7K7E - chains A and B; structure by X-ray diffraction, 2.30 A resolution.

Chain A (and B):
Protein: Diphtheria toxin
Organism: Corynebacterium diphtheriae
Notes: fragment: Full Length; chain B of this document is another copy of the same molecule, construct and numbering; everything in this record applies to it too
UniProtKB: Q5PY51 (Q5PY51_CORDP); residues 0-535 here correspond to UniProt positions 1-536 (UniProt number = residue number + 1)
Amino-acid sequence (538 residues; each row starts with the number of its first residue; numbering starts at 0):
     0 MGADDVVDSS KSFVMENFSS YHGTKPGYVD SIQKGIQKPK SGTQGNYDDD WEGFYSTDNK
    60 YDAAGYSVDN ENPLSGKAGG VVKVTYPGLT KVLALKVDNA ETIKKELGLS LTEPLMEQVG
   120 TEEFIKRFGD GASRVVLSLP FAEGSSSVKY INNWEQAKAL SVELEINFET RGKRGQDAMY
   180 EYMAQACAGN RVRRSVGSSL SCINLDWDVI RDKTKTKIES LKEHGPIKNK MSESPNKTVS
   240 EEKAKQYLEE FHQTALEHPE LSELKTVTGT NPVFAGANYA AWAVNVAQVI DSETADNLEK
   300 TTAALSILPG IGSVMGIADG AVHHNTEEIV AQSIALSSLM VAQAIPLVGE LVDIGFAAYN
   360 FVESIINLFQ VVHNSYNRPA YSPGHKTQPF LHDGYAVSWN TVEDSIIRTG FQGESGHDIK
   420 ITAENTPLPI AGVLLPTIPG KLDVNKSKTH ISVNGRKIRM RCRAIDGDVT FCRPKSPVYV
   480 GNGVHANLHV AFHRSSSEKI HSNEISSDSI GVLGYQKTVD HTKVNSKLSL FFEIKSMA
Not modelled in the structure: 0-4, 40-46, 188-199, 517-520, 537 (chain B: 0-3, 40-46, 188-199, 352-353, 517-521, 537)
Cystine bridges: Cys186-Cys201, Cys461-Cys471
Sequence notes: engineered mutation Glu51 (Lys52 in Q5PY51), Lys148 (Glu149 in Q5PY51); cloning artifact (536-537)

How chain A and chain B interact:
Contacting residue pairs (122; chain A residue first):
  Asp47(A) with Asn444(B)
  Trp50(A) with Lys447(B)
  Tyr65(A) with Lys456(B)
  Pro72(A) with Lys474(B)
  Leu73(A) with Lys474(B)
  Asp97(A) with Lys447(B), salt bridge
  Asn98(A) with Glu413(B), hydrogen bond (side chain-backbone)
  Phe140(A) with Lys456(B), hydrogen bond (backbone-side chain)
  Ala141(A) with Ser451(B)
  Glu142(A) with Ser451(B), hydrogen bond (backbone-side chain); Gly454(B); His484(B), salt bridge; Asn486(B)
  Gly143(A) with Asn453(B); Gly454(B)
  Ser144(A) with Gly454(B)
  Lys148(A) with Lys456(B)
  Tyr179(A) with Arg455(B), hydrogen bond
  Val272(A) with Thr425(B)
  Val288(A) with Gln515(B)
  Ser305(A) with Pro428(B); Tyr478(B)
  Ile306(A) with Pro428(B); Ala430(B), hydrophobic; Tyr514(B); Gln515(B), hydrogen bond (backbone-backbone)
  Leu307(A) with Pro428(B)
  Pro308(A) with Tyr514(B), hydrophobic; Gln515(B)
  Ile310(A) with Tyr478(B)
  Gly311(A) with Pro426(B)
  Ile316(A) with Thr425(B)
  Ala317(A) with Asn424(B)
  Asp318(A) with Asn424(B), hydrogen bond (backbone-side chain); Asn481(B)
  Gly319(A) with Asn481(B)
  Leu367(A) with Pro476(B), hydrophobic; Tyr478(B)
  Val370(A) with Pro476(B)
  Val371(A) with Tyr478(B), hydrophobic
  Asn373(A) with Arg455(B)
  Ser374(A) with Val452(B); Asn453(B), hydrogen bond (backbone-side chain); Val483(B)
  Tyr375(A) with Asn481(B), hydrogen bond (side chain-backbone); Val483(B), hydrophobic
  Arg377(A) with Asn453(B), hydrogen bond (side chain-backbone); Gly454(B); Arg455(B)
  Pro378(A) with Asn453(B)
  Ala379(A) with Asn453(B); Gly482(B)
  Pro382(A) with Asn481(B); Gly482(B)
  Thr386(A) with Lys419(B), hydrogen bond
  Gln387(A) with His484(B), hydrogen bond
  Leu390(A) with Ala395(B), hydrophobic; Ala422(B)
  Ala395(A) with Leu390(B), hydrophobic
  Glu413(A) with Asn98(B), hydrogen bond (backbone-side chain)
  Lys419(A) with Thr386(B), hydrogen bond
  Thr421(A) with Pro388(B)
  Ala422(A) with Leu390(B)
  Glu423(A) with Leu390(B)
  Asn424(A) with Ala317(B); Asp318(B), hydrogen bond (side chain-backbone)
  Thr425(A) with Val272(B); Ile316(B)
  Pro426(A) with Gly311(B); Ile316(B)
  Pro428(A) with Ser305(B); Ile306(B); Leu307(B)
  Ala430(A) with Ile306(B), hydrophobic
  Asn444(A) with Asp47(B), hydrogen bond
  Lys447(A) with Asp47(B), salt bridge; Trp50(B); Asp97(B), salt bridge
  Ser451(A) with Ala141(B); Glu142(B), hydrogen bond (side chain-backbone)
  Val452(A) with Ser374(B)
  Asn453(A) with Gly143(B); Ser374(B), hydrogen bond (side chain-backbone); Arg377(B), hydrogen bond (backbone-side chain); Ala379(B)
  Gly454(A) with Ala141(B); Glu142(B); Gly143(B); Ser144(B); Arg377(B)
  Arg455(A) with Tyr179(B), hydrogen bond; Arg377(B)
  Lys456(A) with Tyr65(B); Phe140(B), hydrogen bond (side chain-backbone); Lys148(B)
  Lys474(A) with Asn69(B), hydrogen bond; Pro72(B); Leu73(B)
  Ser475(A) with Leu73(B)
  Pro476(A) with Leu73(B); Leu367(B), hydrophobic; Val370(B)
  Tyr478(A) with Ser305(B); Ile310(B); Leu367(B); Val371(B), hydrophobic
  Asn481(A) with Asp318(B); Gly319(B); Tyr375(B), hydrogen bond (backbone-side chain); Pro382(B)
  Gly482(A) with Ala379(B); Pro382(B)
  Val483(A) with Ser374(B); Tyr375(B), hydrophobic
  His484(A) with Glu142(B), salt bridge; Gln387(B)
  Asn486(A) with Glu142(B)
  Tyr514(A) with Ile306(B); Pro308(B), hydrophobic
  Gln515(A) with Val288(B); Ile306(B), hydrogen bond (backbone-backbone); Pro308(B)
Also at the interface, not in a pair above, chain A (80 interface residues in all): Asp61, Gly64, Met178, Met182, Leu304, Tyr380, Pro388, Leu427, Pro473, Gly480, Lys522
Also at the interface, not in a pair above, chain B (79 interface residues in all): Asp61, Asn284, Thr301, Leu304, Asn373, Pro378, Tyr380, Thr421, Glu423, Leu427, Pro473, Ser475, Ala485

In short:
Chain A and chain B form an interface of 80 and 79 residues respectively; the contacts include 23 hydrogen
bonds and 5 salt bridges. Polar pairs include Asp97(A)-Lys447(B), Glu142(A)-His484(B) and Lys447(A)-Asp47(B).
Both chains are Diphtheria toxin (Corynebacterium diphtheriae). Entry 7K7E (Crystal structure of diphtheria
toxin from crystals obtained at pH 7.0) was determined by X-ray diffraction, deposited together with 7K7B,
7K7C and 7K7D.
